PDB entry 1J70 | X-ray diffraction, 2.30 A resolution | chains A and B

== Chain A (and B) ==
Molecule: ATP sulphurylase
Organism: Saccharomyces cerevisiae
Notes: EC 2.7.7.4; chain B of this document is another copy of the same molecule, construct and numbering; everything in this record applies to it too
UniProt: P08536 (MET3_YEAST); residues 1-511 here = UniProt positions 1-511
Amino-acid sequence (514 residues; row label = number of the first residue in the row; numbers below 1 keep their minus sign (Gly-2 is residue -2)):
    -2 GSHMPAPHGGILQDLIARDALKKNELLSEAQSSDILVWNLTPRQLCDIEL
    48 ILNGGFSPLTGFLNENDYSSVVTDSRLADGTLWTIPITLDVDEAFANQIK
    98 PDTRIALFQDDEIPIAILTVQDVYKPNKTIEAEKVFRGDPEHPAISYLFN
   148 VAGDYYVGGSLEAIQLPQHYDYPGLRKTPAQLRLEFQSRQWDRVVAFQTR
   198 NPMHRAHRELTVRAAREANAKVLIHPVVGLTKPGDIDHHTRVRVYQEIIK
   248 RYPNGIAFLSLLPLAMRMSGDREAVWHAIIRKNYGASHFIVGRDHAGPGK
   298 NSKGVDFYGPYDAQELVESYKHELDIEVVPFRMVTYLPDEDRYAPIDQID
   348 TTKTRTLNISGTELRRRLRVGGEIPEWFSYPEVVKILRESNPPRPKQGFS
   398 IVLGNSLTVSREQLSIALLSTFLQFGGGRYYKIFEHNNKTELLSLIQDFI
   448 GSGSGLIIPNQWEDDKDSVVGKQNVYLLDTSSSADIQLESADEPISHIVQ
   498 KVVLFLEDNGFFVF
Not modelled in the structure: -2 to -1
Differences from the reference sequence: expression tag (-2 to 0)
Bound ions: Na+ near Tyr144 (its only coordinating residue here)
Curated features (UniProtKB/Swiss-Prot):
  - active site: Thr196, Arg197, Asn198
  - binding site (ATP): Gln195 to Asn198, Gly289 to His292, Val331
  - binding site (sulfate): Gln195, Arg197, Ala293
  - site: His201 (Transition state stabilizer), His204 (Transition state stabilizer), Phe328 (Induces change in substrate recognition on ATP binding)

== Chain A / chain B interface ==
Pairs across the interface (69; chain A residue first):
  Asp107(A) with Glu409(B); Gln410(B), hydrogen bond; Ile413(B)
  Glu109(A) with Ser407(B), hydrogen bond; Glu409(B); Gln410(B)
  Ile110(A) with Gln410(B)
  Tyr167(A) with Gln410(B), hydrogen bond; Ala414(B), hydrophobic; Thr418(B)
  Asp168(A) with Ser417(B); Gln421(B)
  Tyr169(A) with Gln421(B)
  His236(A) with Ser417(B); Leu420(B); Gln421(B)
  Arg240(A) with Leu420(B), hydrogen bond (side chain-backbone); Gln421(B), hydrogen bond (side chain-backbone); Phe422(B); Gly423(B)
  Glu386(A) with Gly424(B); Gly425(B)
  Ser407(A) with Glu109(B), hydrogen bond
  Glu409(A) with Asp107(B); Glu109(B)
  Gln410(A) with Asp107(B), hydrogen bond; Glu109(B), hydrogen bond; Ile110(B); Tyr167(B), hydrogen bond
  Ile413(A) with Asp107(B)
  Ala414(A) with Tyr167(B), hydrophobic
  Ser417(A) with Asp168(B); His236(B)
  Leu420(A) with His236(B); Arg240(B), hydrogen bond (backbone-side chain)
  Gln421(A) with Asp168(B); Tyr169(B); His236(B); Arg240(B)
  Gly423(A) with Arg240(B)
  Gly424(A) with Glu386(B)
  Gly425(A) with Glu386(B)
  Tyr427(A) with Asp445(B), hydrogen bond; Gly448(B); Ser449(B)
  Lys429(A) with Leu442(B); Asp445(B), salt bridge
  Phe431(A) with Leu442(B), hydrophobic
  Lys436(A) with Glu438(B), salt bridge
  Glu438(A) with Lys436(B), salt bridge; Leu439(B)
  Leu439(A) with Glu438(B); Leu439(B), hydrophobic; Leu442(B), hydrophobic
  Leu442(A) with Lys429(B); Phe431(B), hydrophobic; Leu439(B), hydrophobic; Leu442(B), hydrophobic
  Asp445(A) with Tyr427(B), hydrogen bond; Lys429(B), salt bridge; Phe446(B)
  Phe446(A) with Asp445(B); Phe446(B), hydrophobic
  Gly448(A) with Tyr427(B)
  Ser449(A) with Tyr427(B); Ser449(B); Ser451(B), hydrogen bond
  Ser451(A) with Ser449(B), hydrogen bond
  Ile492(A) with Tyr167(B), hydrophobic
Interface residues without a listed pair, chain A (39 interface residues in all): Gln165, Pro170, Thr418, Phe422, Ser441, Gln444
Interface residues without a listed pair, chain B (37 interface residues in all): Pro170, Ser441, Ile492

== Overview ==
39 residues of chain A and 37 residues of chain B are in contact; the contacts include 14 hydrogen bonds and 4
salt bridges. Polar pairs include Lys429(A)-Asp445(B), Lys436(A)-Glu438(B) and Asp107(A)-Gln410(B).
Both chains are ATP sulphurylase (Saccharomyces cerevisiae). Entry 1J70 (Crystal structure of yeast ATP
sulfurylase) was determined by X-ray diffraction together with 1R6X from the same study.
